8P0E - chain A; structure by X-ray diffraction, 1.59 A resolution.

# Chain A
Molecule: Non-structural polyprotein p200
Source organism: Rubella virus
Notes: EC 3.2.2.-
UniProtKB: G3M8F4 (G3M8F4_RUBV); residues 3-181 here correspond to UniProt positions 805-983 (UniProt number = residue number + 802)
Sequence (190 residues; each row starts with the number of its first residue):
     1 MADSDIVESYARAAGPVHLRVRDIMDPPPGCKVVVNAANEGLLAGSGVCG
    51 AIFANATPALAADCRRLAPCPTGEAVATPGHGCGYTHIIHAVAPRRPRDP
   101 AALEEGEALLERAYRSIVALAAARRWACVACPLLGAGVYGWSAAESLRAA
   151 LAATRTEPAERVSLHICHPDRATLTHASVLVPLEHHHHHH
Disordered / not traced: 1-2, 187-190
Sequence notes: initiating methionine (1); expression tag (2, 182-190)
Ligand contacts: adenosine-5-diphosphoribose (APR): Arg22, Asp23, Ile24, Ala37, Ala38, Asn39, Leu43, Ala44, Gly45, Ser46, Gly47, Val48, Cys49, Ala51, Ala93, Pro132, Leu133, Leu134, Gly135, Ala136, Gly137, Val138, Tyr139, Cys167, His168, Pro169
From the paper describing this entry:
  - binding site for adenosine-5-diphosphoribose: Asp23, Ile24, Ala37, Asn39, Val48, Cys49, Pro132, Gly135 to Tyr139, His168 to Pro169
  - catalytic residues: Asn39, Cys49
  - mutagenesis - N39A (5-fold), C49A: decreased catalytic activity
  - mutagenesis - S46A: unchanged catalytic activity

# In short
Bound to chain A: adenosine-5-diphosphoribose. The paper reports catalytic residues Asn39 and Cys49; N39A and
C49A reduce catalytic activity.
Chain A is Non-structural polyprotein p200 (Rubella virus); the structure, Rubella virus p150 macro domain in
complex with ADP-ribose, was determined by X-ray diffraction, deposited together with 8P0C.
